3UT9 - chains H and J of the 10 polymer chains in the assembly; structure by X-ray diffraction, 2.20 A resolution.

# Chain H
Protein: Histone H2B 1.1
From: Xenopus laevis
UniProt: P02281 (H2B11_XENLA); residues -2 to 122 here correspond to UniProt positions 2-126 (UniProt number = residue number + 4)
Sequence (125 residues; numbered -2 to 122; the number before each row is that of its first residue; numbers below 1 keep their minus sign (Pro-2 is residue -2)):
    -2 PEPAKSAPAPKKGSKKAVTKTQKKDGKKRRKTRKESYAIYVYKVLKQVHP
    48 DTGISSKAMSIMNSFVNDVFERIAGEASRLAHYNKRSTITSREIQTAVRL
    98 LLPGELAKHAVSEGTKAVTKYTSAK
Disordered / not traced: -2 to 25
UniProt features mapped onto this chain:
  - modified residue: Lys2 (N6-acetyllysine), Lys9 (N6-acetyllysine), Ser11 (Phosphoserine), Lys12 (N6-acetyllysine), Lys17 (N6-acetyllysine)
  - glycosylation: Ser109 (O-linked (GlcNAc) serine)
  - cross-link: Lys117 (Glycyl lysine isopeptide (Lys-Gly) (interchain with G-Cter in ubiquitin))

# Chain J
Molecule: 145-nt DNA strand
Sequence (145 nucleotides; numbered -72 to 72; the number before each row is that of its first residue; numbers below 1 keep their minus sign (DA-72 is residue -72)):
   -72 ATCACAATCCCGGTGCCGAGGCCGCTCAATTGGTCGTAGACAGCTCTAGC
   -22 ACCGCTTAAACGCACGTACGGATTCCGTACGTGCGTTTAAGCGGTGCTAG
    28 AGCTGTCTACGACCAATTGAGCGGCCTCGGCACCGGGATTGTGAT
Metal / ion sites: Mn2+ site 1 near DG-61 (its only coordinating residue here); Mn2+ site 2 near DG-53 (its only coordinating residue here); Mn2+ site 3 near DG-34 (its only coordinating residue here); K+: DT-26, DA-25; Mn2+ site 4 near DG-3 (its only coordinating residue here); Mn2+ site 5 near DG20 (its only coordinating residue here); Mn2+ site 6 near DG27 (its only coordinating residue here); Mn2+ site 7 near DG29 (its only coordinating residue here); Mn2+ site 8 near DG38 (its only coordinating residue here); Mn2+ site 9 near DG62 (its only coordinating residue here)

# How chain H and chain J interact
Contacting residue pairs (16; chain H residue first):
  Thr29(H) with DC30(J), hydrogen bond to the phosphate
  Arg30(H) with DA-45(J), salt bridge to the phosphate
  Glu32(H) with DA-45(J), sugar contact
  Tyr39(H) with DA-54(J), sugar contact; DG-53(J), hydrogen bond to the phosphate
  Gly50(H) with DG-53(J), phosphate contact
  Ile51(H) with DA-54(J), sugar contact; DG-53(J), hydrogen bond to the phosphate
  Ser52(H) with DA-54(J), phosphate contact
  Ser53(H) with DA-54(J), hydrogen bond to the phosphate
  Arg83(H) with DG-34(J), salt bridge to the phosphate; DA-33(J), salt bridge to the phosphate
  Ser84(H) with DA-35(J), sugar contact; DG-34(J), hydrogen bond to the phosphate
  Thr85(H) with DA-35(J), hydrogen bond to the phosphate; DG-34(J), hydrogen bond to the phosphate
Other interface residues (no listed pair), chain H (12 interface residues in all): Lys82
Other interface residues (no listed pair), chain J (8 interface residues in all): DC-46

# Overview
Chain H and chain J form an interface of 12 and 8 residues respectively, with 7 hydrogen bonds and 3 salt
bridges. Among the polar pairs are Thr29(H)-DC30(J), Tyr39(H)-DG-53(J) and Ile51(H)-DG-53(J). DT-26(J) and
DA-25(J) coordinate K+.
Here chain H is Histone H2B 1.1 (Xenopus laevis) and chain J is a 145-nt DNA strand. Entry 3UT9 (Crystal
Structure of Nucleosome Core Particle Assembled with a Palindromic Widom '601' Derivative (NCP-601L)) was
determined by X-ray diffraction, deposited together with 3UTA and 3UTB.
